Entry 6E9Z (electron microscopy, 3.40 A resolution); this record covers chains B and G of the 9 polymer chains in the assembly.

[Chain B (and G)]
Molecule: DHF119 filament
Organism: synthetic construct
Notes: chain G of this document is another copy of the same molecule, construct and numbering; everything in this record applies to it too
Amino-acid sequence (225 residues; row label = number of the first residue in the row):
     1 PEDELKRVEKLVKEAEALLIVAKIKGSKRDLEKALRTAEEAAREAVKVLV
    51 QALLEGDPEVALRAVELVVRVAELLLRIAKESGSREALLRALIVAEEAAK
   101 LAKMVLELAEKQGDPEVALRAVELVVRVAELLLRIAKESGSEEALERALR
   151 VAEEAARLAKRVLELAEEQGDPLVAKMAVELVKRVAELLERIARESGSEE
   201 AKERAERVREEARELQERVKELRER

[Interface between chain B and chain G]
Residue-residue contacts - 20 pairs, chain B then chain G:
  Arg36(B) with Glu123(G), salt bridge
  Arg43(B) with Arg120(G)
  Arg85(B) with Lys176(G); Glu180(G), salt bridge
  Glu86(B) with Glu123(G); Met177(G); Arg184(G)
  Leu89(B) with Leu173(G), hydrophobic; Lys176(G); Met177(G)
  Arg90(B) with Glu116(G), salt bridge; Met177(G)
  Ile93(B) with Glu116(G); Leu173(G), hydrophobic; Met177(G), hydrophobic
  Glu96(B) with Leu173(G)
  Glu143(B) with Lys176(G), salt bridge; Arg223(G), salt bridge
  Glu146(B) with Arg223(G), salt bridge
  Arg147(B) with Leu173(G)
Other interface residues (no listed pair), chain B (13 interface residues in all): Leu92, Arg150
Other interface residues (no listed pair), chain G (13 interface residues in all): Leu119, Val174, Glu224, Arg225

[Overview]
Chain B and chain G each contribute 13 residues to their interface, with 6 salt bridges. Polar contacts
include Arg36(B)-Glu123(G), Arg85(B)-Glu180(G) and Arg90(B)-Glu116(G).
Both chains are DHF119 filament (synthetic construct). Entry 6E9Z (DHF119 filament) was determined by electron
microscopy (same publication as 6E9R, 6E9T, 6E9V, 6E9X and 6E9Y).
